Entry 2GAC (X-ray diffraction, 2.10 A resolution); this record covers chains A and B of the 4 polymer chains in the assembly.

[Chain A]
Protein: Glycosylasparaginase
Organism: Elizabethkingia meningoseptica
Notes: EC 3.5.1.26; engineered mutation(s): T152C
Reference sequence: Q47898 (ASPG_FLAME); residues 1-151 here correspond to UniProt positions 46-196 (UniProt number = residue number + 45)
Chain sequence (151 residues; each row starts with the number of its first residue):
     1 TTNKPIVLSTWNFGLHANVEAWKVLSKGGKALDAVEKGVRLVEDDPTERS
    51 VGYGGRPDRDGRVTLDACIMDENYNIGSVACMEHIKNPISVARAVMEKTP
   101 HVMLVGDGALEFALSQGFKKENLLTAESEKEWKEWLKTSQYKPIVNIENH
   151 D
Not modelled in the structure: 1-2, 139-151

[Chain B]
Protein: Glycosylasparaginase
Organism: Elizabethkingia meningoseptica
Notes: EC 3.5.1.26; engineered mutation(s): T152C
Reference sequence: Q47898 (ASPG_FLAME); residues 153-295 here correspond to UniProt positions 198-340 (UniProt number = residue number + 45)
Chain sequence (144 residues; row label = number of the first residue in the row):
   152 CIGMIALDAQGNLSGACTTSGMAYKMHGRVGDSPIIGAGLFVDNEIGAAT
   202 ATGHGEEVIRTVGTHLVVELMNQGRTPQQACKEAVERIVKIVNRRGKNLK
   252 DIQVGFIALNKKGEYGAYCIQDGFNFAVHDQKGNRLETPGFALK
Not modelled in the structure: 291-295
Swiss-Prot annotation at these positions:
  - binding site (substrate): Arg180 to Asp183, Thr203 to Gly206

[How chain A and chain B interact]
Residue-residue contacts (156; chain A residue first):
  Asn3(A) - Lys263(B)  hydrogen bond (backbone-backbone)
  Asn3(A) - Gly264(B)  hydrogen bond (side chain-backbone)
  Asn3(A) - Asp281(B)
  Lys4(A) - Leu158(B)
  Lys4(A) - Asp159(B)
  Lys4(A) - Ala160(B)  hydrogen bond (side chain-backbone)
  Lys4(A) - Gly162(B)
  Lys4(A) - Gln282(B)
  Pro5(A) - Leu158(B)
  Pro5(A) - Asp159(B)
  Pro5(A) - Ala160(B)
  Pro5(A) - Asp281(B)
  Pro5(A) - Gln282(B)
  Ile6(A) - Ala157(B)
  Ile6(A) - Leu158(B)  hydrogen bond (backbone-backbone)
  Ile6(A) - Leu260(B)  hydrophobic
  Ile6(A) - Gly264(B)
  Ile6(A) - Tyr266(B)  hydrophobic
  Ile6(A) - Val279(B)  hydrophobic
  Ile6(A) - His280(B)
  Ile6(A) - Asp281(B)
  Val7(A) - Met155(B)  hydrophobic
  Val7(A) - Ile156(B)
  Val7(A) - Ala157(B)  hydrophobic
  Val7(A) - Ala278(B)
  Val7(A) - Val279(B)
  Val7(A) - His280(B)  hydrogen bond (backbone-backbone)
  Leu8(A) - Met155(B)
  Leu8(A) - Ile156(B)  hydrogen bond (backbone-backbone)
  Leu8(A) - Ile258(B)  hydrophobic
  Leu8(A) - Ala259(B)
  Leu8(A) - Tyr266(B)  hydrophobic
  Leu8(A) - Ala278(B)
  Leu8(A) - Val279(B)  hydrophobic
  Ser9(A) - Gly154(B)
  Ser9(A) - Met155(B)
  Ser9(A) - Ile258(B)
  Ser9(A) - Phe277(B)
  Ser9(A) - Ala278(B)  hydrogen bond (backbone-backbone)
  Thr10(A) - Cys152(B)
  Thr10(A) - Ile153(B)
  Thr10(A) - Gly154(B)  hydrogen bond (side chain-backbone)
  Thr10(A) - Ile258(B)
  Thr10(A) - Phe275(B)
  Trp11(A) - Cys152(B)
  Trp11(A) - Thr203(B)  hydrogen bond
  Trp11(A) - Phe275(B)
  Trp11(A) - Asn276(B)  hydrogen bond (backbone-backbone)
  Asn12(A) - Asn276(B)
  Asn12(A) - Leu287(B)
  Phe13(A) - Cys152(B)
  Phe13(A) - Ile153(B)  hydrophobic
  Gly14(A) - Ala278(B)
  Leu15(A) - Ala278(B)
  Leu15(A) - Asn285(B)  hydrogen bond (backbone-side chain)
  Leu15(A) - Arg286(B)
  Leu15(A) - Leu287(B)  hydrophobic
  Ala17(A) - Ile153(B)  hydrophobic
  Ala17(A) - Met155(B)  hydrophobic
  Asn18(A) - Met155(B)
  Asn18(A) - Ala278(B)  hydrogen bond (side chain-backbone)
  Asn18(A) - Val279(B)
  Asn18(A) - His280(B)
  Asn18(A) - Asn285(B)  hydrogen bond
  Val19(A) - Asn285(B)
  Ala21(A) - Met155(B)  hydrophobic
  Trp22(A) - His280(B)
  Trp22(A) - Asp281(B)
  Trp22(A) - Gln282(B)
  Leu25(A) - Asp159(B)
  Gly29(A) - Asp159(B)
  Lys30(A) - Asp159(B)
  Ala31(A) - Ala157(B)
  Ala31(A) - Asp159(B)  hydrogen bond (backbone-side chain)
  Ala31(A) - Asn163(B)
  Ala31(A) - Ser165(B)
  Leu32(A) - Ser165(B)  hydrogen bond (backbone-side chain)
  Val35(A) - Met155(B)  hydrophobic
  Val35(A) - Ala157(B)  hydrophobic
  Val35(A) - Ser165(B)
  Val35(A) - Gly166(B)
  Val35(A) - Ala167(B)
  Gly38(A) - Met155(B)
  Val39(A) - Ile153(B)  hydrophobic
  Val39(A) - Met155(B)  hydrophobic
  Val39(A) - Ala167(B)  hydrophobic
  Val39(A) - Thr169(B)
  Val42(A) - Ile153(B)  hydrophobic
  Glu43(A) - Thr169(B)  hydrogen bond
  Arg49(A) - Ser171(B)
  Ser50(A) - Cys152(B)  hydrogen bond (backbone-backbone)
  Ser50(A) - Thr170(B)  hydrogen bond (backbone-side chain)
  Ser50(A) - Ser171(B)  hydrogen bond (backbone-backbone)
  Val51(A) - Cys152(B)
  Val51(A) - Ile153(B)
  Val51(A) - Thr169(B)
  Val51(A) - Ser171(B)  hydrogen bond (backbone-side chain)
  Gly55(A) - Ser171(B)
  Arg56(A) - Ser171(B)
  Arg56(A) - Ala174(B)
  Pro57(A) - Ala174(B)
  Pro57(A) - Tyr175(B)  hydrogen bond (backbone-backbone)
  Asp58(A) - Tyr175(B)
  Asp58(A) - Lys176(B)
  Asp58(A) - His178(B)  salt bridge
  Arg59(A) - Tyr175(B)
  Arg59(A) - Lys176(B)  hydrogen bond (backbone-backbone)
  Arg59(A) - Met177(B)
  Asp60(A) - His178(B)
  Arg62(A) - His178(B)
  Thr64(A) - Ser171(B)
  Thr64(A) - Lys176(B)  hydrogen bond
  Leu65(A) - Thr170(B)
  Leu65(A) - Ser171(B)
  Asp66(A) - Thr169(B)
  Asp66(A) - Thr170(B)  hydrogen bond (backbone-backbone)
  Asp66(A) - Val181(B)
  Asp66(A) - Gly182(B)
  Asp66(A) - Pro185(B)
  Ala67(A) - Cys168(B)
  Ala67(A) - Thr169(B)
  Ala67(A) - Pro185(B)
  Cys68(A) - Ala167(B)
  Cys68(A) - Cys168(B)  hydrogen bond (backbone-backbone)
  Cys68(A) - Ser184(B)  hydrogen bond (side chain-backbone)
  Cys68(A) - Pro185(B)  hydrophobic
  Cys68(A) - Ile187(B)  hydrophobic
  Cys68(A) - Leu191(B)
  Ile69(A) - Gly166(B)
  Met70(A) - Ser165(B)
  Met70(A) - Gly166(B)  hydrogen bond (backbone-backbone)
  Met70(A) - Leu191(B)
  Met70(A) - Phe192(B)  hydrophobic
  Met70(A) - Val193(B)  hydrogen bond (side chain-backbone)
  Asp71(A) - Leu164(B)
  Asp71(A) - Ser165(B)
  Asp71(A) - Val193(B)
  Glu72(A) - Asn163(B)
  Glu72(A) - Leu164(B)  hydrogen bond (backbone-backbone)
  Glu72(A) - Ser165(B)
  Glu72(A) - Asn195(B)  hydrogen bond (backbone-side chain)
  Tyr74(A) - Phe192(B)
  Tyr74(A) - Asp194(B)  hydrogen bond
  Ile76(A) - Ile187(B)  hydrophobic
  Ser78(A) - Pro185(B)  hydrogen bond (side chain-backbone)
  Val79(A) - Pro185(B)
  Ala80(A) - Val181(B)  hydrophobic
  Ala80(A) - Pro185(B)  hydrophobic
  Cys81(A) - Gly179(B)
  Pro88(A) - Thr169(B)
  Ile89(A) - Ala167(B)  hydrophobic
  Ile89(A) - Cys168(B)
  Met103(A) - Pro185(B)
  Glu131(A) - Tyr175(B)
  Trp132(A) - Tyr175(B)
  Trp135(A) - Tyr175(B)  hydrophobic
Also at the interface, not in a pair above, chain A (61 interface residues in all): Gly28, Ala34
Also at the interface, not in a pair above, chain B (61 interface residues in all): Gln161, Gly172, Met173, Arg180, Ile186, Ala202, Gly267, Gly274

[In short]
Chain A and chain B each contribute 61 residues to their interface; the contacts include 32 hydrogen bonds and
1 salt bridge. Polar pairs include Asp58(A)-His178(B), Asn3(A)-Gly264(B) and Lys4(A)-Ala160(B). From UniProt:
8 substrate-binding residues on chain B.
Chain A is Glycosylasparaginase and chain B is Glycosylasparaginase, both from Elizabethkingia meningoseptica;
the structure, T152C mutant glycosylasparaginase from flavobacterium meningosepticum, was determined by X-ray
diffraction together with 2GAW from the same study.
